3E1I - chains A and B of the 4 polymer chains in the assembly; structure by X-ray diffraction, 2.30 A resolution.

Chain A:
Protein: Fibrinogen alpha chain
Source organism: Homo sapiens
Reference sequence: P02671 (FIBA_HUMAN); residues 111-197 here correspond to UniProt positions 130-216 (UniProt number = residue number + 19)
Amino-acid sequence (87 residues; row label = number of the first residue in the row):
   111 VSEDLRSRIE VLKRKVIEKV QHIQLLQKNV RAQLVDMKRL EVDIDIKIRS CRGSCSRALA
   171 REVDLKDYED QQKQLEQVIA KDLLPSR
Not modelled in the structure: 111-133, 191-197

Chain B:
Protein: Fibrinogen beta chain
Source organism: Homo sapiens
Reference sequence: P02675 (FIBB_HUMAN); residues 134-461 here correspond to UniProt positions 164-491 (UniProt number = residue number + 30)
Amino-acid sequence (328 residues; row label = number of the first residue in the row):
   134 DNENVVNEYS SELEKHQLYI DETVNSNIPT NLRVLRSILE NLRSKIQKLE SDVSAQMEYC
   194 RTPCTVSCNI PVVSGKECEE IIRKGGETSE MYLIQPDSSV KPYRVYCDMN TENGGWTVIQ
   254 NRQDGSVDFG RKWDPYKQGF GNVATNTDGK NYCGLPGEYW LGNDKISQLT RMGPTELLIE
   314 MEDWKGDKVK AHYGGFTVQN EANKYQISVN KYRGTAGNAL MDGASQLMGE NRTMTIHNGM
   374 FFSTYDRDND GWLTSDPRKQ CSKEDGGGWW YNRCHAANPN GRYYWGGQYT WDMAKHGTAD
   434 GVVWMNWKGS WYSMRKMSMK IRPFFPQQ
Not modelled in the structure: 134-160, 459-461
Sequence notes: engineered mutation Ala432 (Asp462 in P02675)
Cystine bridges: Cys201-Cys286, Cys211-Cys240, Cys394-Cys407
Metal / ion sites: Ca2+ site 1: Asp261, Gly263, Asp398 (shared with 1 residue of chain C); Ca2+ site 2: Asp381, Asp383, Trp385
Curated features (UniProtKB/Swiss-Prot):
  - glycosylation: Asn364 (N-linked (GlcNAc...) asparagine)
What the authors report for this chain:
  - Ca2+ coordination: Asp261, Gly263, Asp398
  - mutagenesis - D432A: abolished binding to Gly-His-Arg-Pro-amide
  - conformationally variable residues (side-chain flip): Glu397, Asp398

Interface between chain A and chain B:
Contacting residue pairs (74; chain A residue first):
  Val140(A) with Ile171(B), hydrophobic; Leu172(B), hydrophobic
  Gln143(A) with Leu172(B); Leu175(B)
  Leu144(A) with Ile171(B), hydrophobic; Leu175(B), hydrophobic
  Met147(A) with Leu175(B), hydrophobic; Lys178(B); Ile179(B), hydrophobic; Leu182(B), hydrophobic
  Lys148(A) with Asp425(B), salt bridge
  Arg149(A) with Trp424(B); Asp425(B); Ala427(B), hydrogen bond (side chain-backbone); Lys428(B); Gly430(B)
  Glu151(A) with Leu182(B)
  Val152(A) with Tyr417(B), hydrophobic; Met426(B)
  Asp153(A) with Arg415(B), salt bridge; Lys428(B), salt bridge
  Ile154(A) with Leu182(B), hydrophobic; Val186(B), hydrophobic
  Ile156(A) with Arg415(B); Tyr416(B)
  Lys157(A) with Asp398(B); Lys428(B)
  Ile158(A) with Val186(B), hydrophobic; Gln189(B)
  Arg159(A) with Asp257(B); Gly258(B); Ser259(B); Trp418(B)
  Ser160(A) with Gly258(B), hydrogen bond (backbone-backbone); Ser259(B); Val260(B); Asp261(B)
  Cys161(A) with Gln189(B)
  Arg162(A) with Ser259(B)
  Gly163(A) with Cys197(B), hydrogen bond (backbone-side chain); Ser259(B), hydrogen bond (backbone-backbone); Asn275(B), hydrogen bond (backbone-side chain)
  Ser164(A) with Pro196(B); Cys197(B), hydrogen bond (backbone-backbone)
  Cys165(A) with Tyr192(B); Cys193(B), disulfide; Thr195(B); Pro196(B); Cys197(B)
  Ser166(A) with Tyr192(B); Thr195(B), hydrogen bond; Pro196(B), hydrogen bond (side chain-backbone); Cys197(B)
  Arg167(A) with Gln189(B); Tyr192(B), hydrogen bond
  Ala168(A) with Gln189(B)
  Leu169(A) with Asp185(B); Ala188(B), hydrophobic; Gln189(B); Tyr192(B)
  Arg171(A) with Leu182(B); Asp185(B), salt bridge
  Leu175(A) with Met426(B), hydrophobic
  Asp177(A) with Asn174(B); Lys178(B), salt bridge
  Tyr178(A) with Leu175(B), hydrophobic; Lys178(B)
  Gln181(A) with Ile171(B); Asn174(B), hydrogen bond
  Gln184(A) with Val167(B)
  Leu185(A) with Leu168(B), hydrophobic; Ile171(B), hydrophobic
  Val188(A) with Asn164(B)
  Ile189(A) with Asn164(B)
Interface residues without a listed pair, chain A (34 interface residues in all): Val145
Interface residues without a listed pair, chain B (37 interface residues in all): Thr163
Cross-chain cystine bridges: Cys165(A)-Cys193(B)

Summary:
Chain A and chain B form an interface of 34 and 37 residues respectively, with 1 disulfide bond, 10 hydrogen
bonds and 5 salt bridges. Among the polar pairs are Lys148(A)-Asp425(B), Asp153(A)-Arg415(B) and
Asp153(A)-Lys428(B). From the paper: D432A of chain B abolishes binding to Gly-His-Arg-Pro-amide; Ca2+
coordination by Asp261(B), Gly263(B) and Asp398(B).
Here chain A is Fibrinogen alpha chain and chain B is Fibrinogen beta chain, both from Homo sapiens. Entry
3E1I (Crystal Structure of BbetaD432A Variant Fibrinogen Fragment D with the Peptide Ligand
Gly-His-Arg-Pro-amide) was determined by X-ray diffraction.
